3ET9 - chain F; structure by X-ray diffraction, 2.80 A resolution.

Chain F:
Protein: Antibody 1H light chain and antibody 1H heavy chain linked with a synthetic (GGGGS)4 linker
Organism: Mus musculus
Notes: antibody fragment or engineered binder
Amino-acid sequence (252 residues; numbered -4 to 1113 plus 6 insertion-coded residues; 872 numbers in that range are skipped by the numbering (no residue carries them; nothing is unmodelled there); the number before each row is that of its first residue; a row labelled like 1082A-1082C holds insertion residues (1082A, then the next letters in order); numbers below 1 keep their minus sign (Met-4 is residue -4)):
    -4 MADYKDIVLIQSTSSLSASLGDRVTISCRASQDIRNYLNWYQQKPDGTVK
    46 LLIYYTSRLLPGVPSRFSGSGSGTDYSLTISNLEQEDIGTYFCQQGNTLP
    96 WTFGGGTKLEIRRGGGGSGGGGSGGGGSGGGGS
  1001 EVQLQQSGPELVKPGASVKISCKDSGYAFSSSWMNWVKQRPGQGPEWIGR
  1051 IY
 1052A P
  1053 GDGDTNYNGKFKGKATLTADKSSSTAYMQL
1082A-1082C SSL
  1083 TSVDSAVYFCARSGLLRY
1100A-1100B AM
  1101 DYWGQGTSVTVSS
Disordered / not traced: -4 to -1, 110-128, 1001-1002
Sequence notes: expression tag (-4 to 0); engineered mutation Leu55 (Gln in 3ET9), Pro56 (Ser in 3ET9), Arg107 (Lys in 3ET9); linker (109-128)
Disulfides: Cys23-Cys88, Cys1022-Cys1092

Overview:
Chain F is Antibody 1H light chain and antibody 1H heavy chain linked with a synthetic (GGGGS)4 linker (Mus
musculus); the structure, Crystal structure of the engineered neutralizing antibody 1H, was determined by
X-ray diffraction (same publication as 3ESU, 3ESV and 3ETB).
